1E91 - chains A and B; structure by solution NMR.

# Chain A
Protein: Paired amphipathic helix protein SIN3B
From: Mus musculus
Notes: fragment: pah2 domain
UniProt: Q62141 (Q62141); residues 1-85 here correspond to UniProt positions 148-232 (UniProt number = residue number + 147)
Chain sequence (85 residues; row label = number of the first residue in the row):
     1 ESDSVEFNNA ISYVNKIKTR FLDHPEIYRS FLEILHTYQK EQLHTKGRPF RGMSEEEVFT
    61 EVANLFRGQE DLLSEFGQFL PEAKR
Differences from the reference sequence: conflict A83 (Gly230 in Q62141)

# Chain B
Protein: Mad protein (max dimerizer)
Notes: fragment: sin interaction domain
UniProt: Q05195 (MAD_HUMAN); residues 1-13 here correspond to UniProt positions 8-20 (UniProt number = residue number + 7)
Chain sequence (13 residues; numbered 1 to 13; the number before each row is that of its first residue):
     1 NIQMLLEAAD YLE

# How chain A and chain B interact
Pairs across the interface - 26 pairs, chain A then chain B:
  E1(A) - M4(B)
  A10(A) - M4(B)
  A10(A) - L5(B)
  I11(A) - A8(B)
  I11(A) - Y11(B)
  I11(A) - L12(B)
  Y13(A) - L5(B)
  V14(A) - L5(B)
  V14(A) - A8(B)
  V14(A) - A9(B)
  V14(A) - L12(B)
  N15(A) - L12(B)
  K18(A) - L12(B)
  L32(A) - A9(B)
  L35(A) - I2(B)
  L35(A) - L5(B)
  L35(A) - L6(B)
  H36(A) - L6(B)
  Q39(A) - L6(B)
  E55(A) - N1(B)
  F76(A) - I2(B)
  F76(A) - L5(B)
  F79(A) - N1(B)
  F79(A) - L5(B)
  L80(A) - N1(B)
  L80(A) - I2(B)
Interface residues without a listed pair, chain A (17 interface residues in all): Y28, Y38
Interface residues without a listed pair, chain B (10 interface residues in all): E13

# Summary
17 residues of chain A face 10 of chain B across their interface.
Chain A is Paired amphipathic helix protein SIN3B (Mus musculus) and chain B is Mad protein (max dimerizer);
the structure, Structure of the complex of the Mad1-Sin3B interaction domains, was determined by solution NMR.
